PDB entry 4LI0 | X-ray diffraction, 3.30 A resolution | chains A and E of the 3 polymer chains in the assembly

[Chain A]
Molecule: Ras-related protein Rab-8A
From: Homo sapiens
UniProtKB: P61006 (RAB8A_HUMAN); residue numbers follow UniProt; this construct covers 1-184
Chain sequence (186 residues; row label = number of the first residue in the row; numbers below 1 keep their minus sign (Gly-1 is residue -1)):
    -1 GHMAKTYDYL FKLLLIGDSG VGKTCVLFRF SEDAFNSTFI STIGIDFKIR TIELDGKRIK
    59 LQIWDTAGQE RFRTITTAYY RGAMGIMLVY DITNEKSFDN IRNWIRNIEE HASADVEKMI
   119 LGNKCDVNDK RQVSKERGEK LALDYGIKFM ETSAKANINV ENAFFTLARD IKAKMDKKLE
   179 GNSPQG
Unresolved in the structure: -1 to 5, 177-184
Differences from the reference sequence: expression tag (-1 to 0)
UniProt features mapped onto this chain:
  - motif: Asp31 to Phe45 (Switch 1), Asp63 to Gly80 (Switch 2)
  - binding site (GTP): Ser17, Gly18, Val19, Gly20, Lys21, Thr22, Cys23, Ser35, Ser39, Thr40, Gly66, Asn121, Lys122, Asp124, Ala152, Lys153
  - binding site (Mg(2+)): Thr22, Thr40, Asp63
  - modified residue: Thr72 (Phosphothreonine), Ser181 (Phosphoserine)
Ligand contacts: GDP (guanosine-5'-diphosphate): Asp16, Ser17, Gly18, Val19, Gly20, Lys21, Thr22, Cys23, Asp63, Asn121, Lys122, Asp124, Val125, Ser151, Ala152, Lys153

[Chain E]
Molecule: Guanine nucleotide exchange factor for Rab-3A
From: Homo sapiens
UniProtKB: Q8TBN0 (R3GEF_HUMAN); residues 73-154 here = UniProt positions 73-154
Chain sequence (84 residues; row label = number of the first residue in the row):
    71 GPEKGSEFLK EELHRAQKEL KLKDEECERL SKVREQLEQE LEELTASLFE EAHKMVREAN
   131 MKQAASEKQL KEARGKIDML QAEV
Unresolved in the structure: 71-78, 143-154
Differences from the reference sequence: expression tag (71-72)

[How chain A and chain E interact]
Pairs across the interface (23; chain A residue first):
  Lys10(A) - Glu112(E)  salt bridge
  Phe37(A) - Phe119(E)  hydrophobic
  Phe37(A) - His123(E)
  Ile43(A) - Phe119(E)
  Asp44(A) - Phe119(E)
  Asp44(A) - His123(E)  salt bridge
  Phe45(A) - Ala116(E)
  Phe45(A) - Phe119(E)  hydrophobic
  Phe45(A) - Glu120(E)
  Phe45(A) - His123(E)
  Lys46(A) - His123(E)
  Ile47(A) - Glu120(E)
  Gln60(A) - Glu112(E)
  Trp62(A) - Glu112(E)  hydrogen bond
  Trp62(A) - Thr115(E)
  Trp62(A) - Ala116(E)  hydrophobic
  Trp62(A) - Phe119(E)  hydrophobic
  Ile73(A) - Leu111(E)  hydrophobic
  Thr75(A) - Glu108(E)
  Ala76(A) - Glu108(E)  hydrogen bond (backbone-side chain)
  Tyr77(A) - Glu112(E)
  Tyr77(A) - Thr115(E)  hydrogen bond
  Arg79(A) - Glu108(E)  salt bridge
Other interface residues (no listed pair), chain A (17 interface residues in all): Phe33, Ser35, Thr72
Other interface residues (no listed pair), chain E (11 interface residues in all): Arg104, Ala122, Arg127

[In short]
17 residues of chain A face 11 of chain E across their interface, with 3 hydrogen bonds and 3 salt bridges.
Among the polar pairs are Lys10(A)-Glu112(E), Asp44(A)-His123(E) and Arg79(A)-Glu108(E). Bound to chain A:
GDP.
Here chain A is Ras-related protein Rab-8A and chain E is Guanine nucleotide exchange factor for Rab-3A, both
from Homo sapiens. Entry 4LI0 (Crystal structure of GDP-bound Rab8:GRAB) was determined by X-ray diffraction,
deposited together with 4LHV, 4LHW, 4LHX, 4LHY and 4LHZ.
